PDB entry 7O10 | electron microscopy, 3.60 A resolution | chains A and E of the 5 polymer chains in the assembly

[Chain A]
Name: Probable ABC transporter binding protein NosD
Organism: Pseudomonas stutzeri ATCC 14405
UniProtKB: P19843 (NOSD_PSEST); residue numbers follow UniProt; this construct covers 1-436
Chain sequence (436 residues; row label = number of the first residue in the row):
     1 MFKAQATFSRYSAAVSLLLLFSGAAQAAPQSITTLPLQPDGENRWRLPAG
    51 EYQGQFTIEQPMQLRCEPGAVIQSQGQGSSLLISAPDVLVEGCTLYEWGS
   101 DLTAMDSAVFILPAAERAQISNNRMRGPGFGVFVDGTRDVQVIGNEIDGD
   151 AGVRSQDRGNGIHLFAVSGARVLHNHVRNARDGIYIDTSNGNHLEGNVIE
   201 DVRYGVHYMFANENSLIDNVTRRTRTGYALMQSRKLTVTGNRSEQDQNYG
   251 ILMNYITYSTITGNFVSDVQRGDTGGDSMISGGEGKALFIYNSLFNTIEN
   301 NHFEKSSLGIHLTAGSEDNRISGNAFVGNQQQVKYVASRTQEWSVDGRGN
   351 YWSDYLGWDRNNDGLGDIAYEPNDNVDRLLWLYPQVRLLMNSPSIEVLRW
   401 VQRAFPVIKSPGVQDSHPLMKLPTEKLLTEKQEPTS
Not modelled in the structure: 1-27, 430-436

[Chain E]
Name: Probable ABC transporter permease protein NosY
Organism: Pseudomonas stutzeri ATCC 14405
UniProtKB: P19845 (NOSY_PSEST); numbering as in UniProt (aligned over 1-276)
Chain sequence (276 residues; each row starts with the number of its first residue):
     1 MNQVWNIARKELSDGLRNRWLLAISLLFAVLAVGIAWLGAAASGQLGFTS
    51 IPATIASLASLATFLMPLIALLLAYDAIVGEDEGGTLMLLLTYPLGRGQI
   101 LLGKFVGHGLILALAVLIGFGCAALAIALLVEGVELGMLFWAFGRFMISS
   151 TLLGWVFLAFAYVLSGKVNEKSSAAGLALGVWFLFVLVFDLVLLALLVLS
   201 EGKFNPELLPWLLLLNPTDIYRLINLSGFEGSGSAMGVLSLGADLPVPAA
   251 VLWLCLLAWIGVSLLLAYAIFRRRLT
Not modelled in the structure: 1, 43-50, 228-244, 275-276

[Interface between chain A and chain E]
Pairs across the interface - 27 pairs, chain A then chain E:
  L379(A) - V198(E)  hydrophobic
  Y383(A) - L197(E)
  Q385(A) - P206(E)
  V386(A) - L197(E)  hydrophobic
  L388(A) - P210(E)  hydrophobic
  L388(A) - R222(E)  hydrogen bond (backbone-side chain)
  L388(A) - L245(E)  hydrophobic
  L389(A) - D190(E)
  L389(A) - L194(E)  hydrophobic
  L389(A) - L213(E)  hydrophobic
  L389(A) - R222(E)
  N391(A) - A56(E)  hydrogen bond (side chain-backbone)
  N391(A) - A59(E)
  N391(A) - S60(E)  hydrogen bond (backbone-side chain)
  N391(A) - R222(E)
  S392(A) - D190(E)  hydrogen bond
  S392(A) - R222(E)
  P393(A) - T63(E)
  P393(A) - F64(E)  hydrophobic
  P393(A) - V186(E)  hydrophobic
  S394(A) - L187(E)
  S394(A) - D190(E)
  S394(A) - L191(E)
  I395(A) - L194(E)  hydrophobic
  E396(A) - S60(E)
  L398(A) - L191(E)  hydrophobic
  L398(A) - L194(E)  hydrophobic
Interface residues without a listed pair, chain A (16 interface residues in all): R387, M390, V397
Interface residues without a listed pair, chain E (22 interface residues in all): S57, L193, L209, L223, L226

[Overview]
16 residues of chain A face 22 of chain E across their interface, with 4 hydrogen bonds. Polar pairs include
L388(A)-R222(E), N391(A)-A56(E) and N391(A)-S60(E).
Here chain A is Probable ABC transporter binding protein NosD and chain E is Probable ABC transporter permease
protein NosY, both from Pseudomonas stutzeri ATCC 14405. Entry 7O10 (ABC transporter NosDFY, nucleotide-free
in GDN, R-domain 2) was determined by electron microscopy (same publication as 7O0Y, 7O0Z, 7O11, 7O12, 7O13,
7O14 and 10 further entries).
